1KAT - chains W and X of the 4 polymer chains in the assembly; structure by solution NMR.

Chain W:
Molecule: Vascular Endothelial Growth Factor
From: Homo sapiens
Notes: fragment: Receptor Binding Domain
Reference sequence: P15692 (VEGFA_HUMAN); residues 11-109 here correspond to UniProt positions 37-135 (UniProt number = residue number + 26)
Amino-acid sequence (99 residues; each row starts with the number of its first residue):
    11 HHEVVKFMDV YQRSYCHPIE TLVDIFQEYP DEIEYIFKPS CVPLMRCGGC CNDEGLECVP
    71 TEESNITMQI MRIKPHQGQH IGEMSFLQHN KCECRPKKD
Cystine bridges: Cys26-Cys68, Cys57-Cys102, Cys61-Cys104

Chain X:
Molecule: Phage-Derived Peptide Antagonist
Amino-acid sequence (19 residues; each row starts with the number of its first residue):
     1 GGNECDIARM WEWECFERL
Cystine bridges: Cys5-Cys15

Chain W / chain X interface:
Residue-residue contacts (15):
  Phe17(W) - Trp13(X)
  Met18(W) - Trp13(X)
  Tyr21(W) - Arg9(X)
  Tyr21(W) - Trp11(X)
  Tyr21(W) - Phe16(X)
  Gln22(W) - Met10(X)
  Tyr25(W) - Ala8(X)
  Tyr25(W) - Arg9(X)
  Asn62(W) - Ile7(X)
  Asn62(W) - Arg9(X)
  Asn62(W) - Trp11(X)
  Asp63(W) - Ile7(X)
  Leu66(W) - Ile7(X)
  Glu103(W) - Ala8(X)
  Cys104(W) - Ala8(X)
Also at the interface, not in a pair above, chain W (11 interface residues in all): His27
Also at the interface, not in a pair above, chain X (8 interface residues in all): Asp6

Summary:
Chain W and chain X form an interface of 11 and 8 residues respectively.
Chain W is Vascular Endothelial Growth Factor (Homo sapiens) and chain X is Phage-Derived Peptide Antagonist;
the structure, Solution Structure of a Phage-Derived Peptide Antagonist in Complex with Vascular Endothelial
Growth Factor, was determined by solution NMR.
